7NJR - chains F and G of the 20 polymer chains in the assembly; structure by electron microscopy, 2.56 A resolution.

Chain F:
Protein: ATP synthase subunit beta
Source organism: Mycolicibacterium smegmatis (strain ATCC 700084 / mc(2)155)
Notes: EC 7.1.2.2
UniProtKB: A0R200 (ATPB_MYCS2); residue numbers follow UniProt; this construct covers 1-475
Sequence (475 residues; numbered 1 to 475; the number before each row is that of its first residue):
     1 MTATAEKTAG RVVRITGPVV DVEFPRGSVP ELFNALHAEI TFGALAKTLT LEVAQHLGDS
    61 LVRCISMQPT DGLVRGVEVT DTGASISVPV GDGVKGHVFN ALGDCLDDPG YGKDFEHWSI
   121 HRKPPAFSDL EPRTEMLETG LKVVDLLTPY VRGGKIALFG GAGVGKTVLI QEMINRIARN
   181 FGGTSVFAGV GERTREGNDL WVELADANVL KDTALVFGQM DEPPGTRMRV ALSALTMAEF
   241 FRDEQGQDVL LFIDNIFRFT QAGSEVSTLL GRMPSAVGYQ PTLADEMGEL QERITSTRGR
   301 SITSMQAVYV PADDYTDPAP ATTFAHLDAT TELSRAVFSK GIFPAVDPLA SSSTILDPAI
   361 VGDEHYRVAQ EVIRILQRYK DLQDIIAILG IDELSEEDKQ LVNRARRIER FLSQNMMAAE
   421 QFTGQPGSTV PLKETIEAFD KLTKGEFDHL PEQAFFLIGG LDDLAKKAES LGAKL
Disordered / not traced: 1-7
Bound ions: Mg2+: Thr167 (together with ATP)
Ligand contacts: ATP (adenosine-5'-triphosphate): Gly161, Ala162, Gly163, Val164, Gly165, Lys166, Thr167, Val168, Glu192, Arg193, Glu196, Tyr309, Phe338, Phe343, Met416, Ala419, Phe422, Thr423

Chain G:
Protein: ATP synthase gamma chain
Source organism: Mycobacterium smegmatis (strain ATCC 700084 / mc(2)155)
UniProtKB: A0R201 (ATPG_MYCS2); residues 1-307 here = UniProt positions 1-307
Sequence (307 residues; each row starts with the number of its first residue):
     1 MAATLRELRG RIRSAGSIKK ITKAQELIAT SRIAKAQARV EAARPYAAEI TNMLTELAGA
    61 SALDHPLLVE RKQPKRAGVL VVSSDRGLCG AYNANVLRRA EELFSLLRDE GKDPVLYVVG
   121 RKALGYFSFR QRTVVESWTG FSERPTYENA REIADTLVNA FMAGADDEGD DAGADGILGV
   181 DELHIVFTEF RSMLSQTAVA RRAAPMEVEY VGEVETGPRT LYSFEPDPET LFDALLPRYI
   241 ATRVYAALLE AAASESASRR RAMKSATDNA DDLIKALTLA ANRERQAQIT QEISEIVGGA
   301 NALAGSK
Disordered / not traced: 1-2, 215-219, 305-307

Interface between chain F and chain G:
Contacting residue pairs - 18 pairs, chain F then chain G:
  Met273(F) with Ala302(G), hydrophobic
  Asp384(F) with Arg11(G), salt bridge
  Ala387(F) with Asn269(G), hydrogen bond (backbone-side chain)
  Ile388(F) with Ala266(G); Asn269(G), hydrogen bond (backbone-side chain); Ala270(G), hydrophobic; Leu273(G), hydrophobic
  Leu389(F) with Ala266(G), hydrophobic
  Asp392(F) with Gly90(G); Ala91(G)
  Glu393(F) with Gly87(G); Leu88(G)
  Glu396(F) with Gly125(G); Tyr126(G); Phe129(G); Arg130(G), salt bridge
  Glu397(F) with Phe129(G)
  Gln400(F) with Phe129(G)
Also at the interface, not in a pair above, chain G (17 interface residues in all): Ile18, Cys89, Ala94

In short:
10 residues of chain F face 17 of chain G across their interface; the contacts include 2 hydrogen bonds and 2
salt bridges. Among the polar pairs are Asp384(F)-Arg11(G), Glu396(F)-Arg130(G) and Ala387(F)-Asn269(G). Chain
F binds ATP.
Here chain F is ATP synthase subunit beta (Mycolicibacterium smegmatis (strain ATCC 700084 / mc(2)155)) and
chain G is ATP synthase gamma chain (Mycobacterium smegmatis (strain ATCC 700084 / mc(2)155)). Entry 7NJR
(Mycobacterium smegmatis ATP synthase state 3b) was determined by electron microscopy, deposited together with
7NJK, 7NJL, 7NJM, 7NJN, 7NJO, 7NJP and 20 further entries.
